Entry 1YWH (X-ray diffraction, 2.70 A resolution); this record covers chains G and K of the 16 polymer chains in the assembly.

# Chain G (and K)
Name: Urokinase plasminogen activator surface receptor
From: Homo sapiens
Notes: chain K of this document is another copy of the same molecule, construct and numbering; everything in this record applies to it too
UniProtKB: Q9UMV0 (UPAR_HUMAN); residues 1-313 here correspond to UniProt positions 23-335 (UniProt number = residue number + 22)
Chain sequence (313 residues; row label = number of the first residue in the row):
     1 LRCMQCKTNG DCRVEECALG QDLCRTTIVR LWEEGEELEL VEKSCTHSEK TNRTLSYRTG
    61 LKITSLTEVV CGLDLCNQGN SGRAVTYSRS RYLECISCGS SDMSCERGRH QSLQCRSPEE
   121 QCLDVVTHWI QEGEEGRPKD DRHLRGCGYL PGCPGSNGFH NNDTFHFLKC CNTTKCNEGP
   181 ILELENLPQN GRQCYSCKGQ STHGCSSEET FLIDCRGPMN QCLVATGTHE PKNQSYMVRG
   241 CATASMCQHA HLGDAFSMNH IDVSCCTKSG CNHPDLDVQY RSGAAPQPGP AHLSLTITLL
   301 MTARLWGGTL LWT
Not modelled in the structure: 80-91, 133-138, 277-313 (chain K: 79-89, 131-138, 277-313)
Disulfides: Cys-3/Cys-24, Cys-6/Cys-12, Cys-17/Cys-45, Cys-71/Cys-76, Cys-95/Cys-122, Cys-98/Cys-105, Cys-115/Cys-147, Cys-153/Cys-170, Cys-171/Cys-176, Cys-194/Cys-222, Cys-197/Cys-205, Cys-215/Cys-241, Cys-247/Cys-265, Cys-266/Cys-271
Covalent attachments: glycan linked to Asn-52, Asn-233; N-acetylglucosamine (NAG) linked to Asn-162, Asn-172
Construct notes: conflict Gln-200 (Asn222 in Q9UMV0)
From the paper describing this entry:
  - post-translational modification sites: Asn-52, Asn-162, Asn-172, Asn-233
  - binding site for N-acetylglucosamine: Asn-162
  - mutagenesis - N52Q, N162Q, N172Q, N233Q: unchanged binding to uPA (citing earlier work)

# How chain G and chain K interact
Pairs across the interface (7; chain G residue first):
  Trp-32(G) with Trp-32(K), hydrophobic; Lys-62(K)
  Gly-60(G) with Leu-61(K); Lys-62(K)
  Leu-61(G) with Gly-60(K); Leu-61(K), hydrophobic; Lys-62(K)
Interface residues without a listed pair, chain G (6 interface residues in all): Glu-36, Arg-58, Lys-62
Interface residues without a listed pair, chain K (6 interface residues in all): Glu-37, Arg-58

# In short
The chain G/chain K interface involves 6 residues from each chain. N-acetylglucosamine is covalently linked to
Asn-162(G) and Asn-172(G). The paper reports a binding site for N-acetylglucosamine at Asn-162(G); N52Q, N162Q
and N172Q of chain G, among others, leave binding to uPA unchanged.
Both chains are Urokinase plasminogen activator surface receptor (Homo sapiens). Entry 1YWH (crystal structure
of urokinase plasminogen activator receptor) was determined by X-ray diffraction.
